Entry 7WQA (X-ray diffraction, 1.80 A resolution); this record covers chains A and B.

[Chain A]
Name: 3C-like proteinase
Organism: Severe acute respiratory syndrome coronavirus 2
Notes: EC 3.4.19.12, 3.4.22.-, 3.4.22.69, 2.7.7.48, 3.6.4.12, 3.6.4.13, 3.1.13.-, 3.1.-.-, 2.1.1.-
UniProtKB: P0DTD1 (R1AB_SARS2); residues 1-306 here correspond to UniProt positions 3264-3569 (UniProt number = residue number + 3263)
Sequence (307 residues; row label = number of the first residue in the row; numbering starts at 0):
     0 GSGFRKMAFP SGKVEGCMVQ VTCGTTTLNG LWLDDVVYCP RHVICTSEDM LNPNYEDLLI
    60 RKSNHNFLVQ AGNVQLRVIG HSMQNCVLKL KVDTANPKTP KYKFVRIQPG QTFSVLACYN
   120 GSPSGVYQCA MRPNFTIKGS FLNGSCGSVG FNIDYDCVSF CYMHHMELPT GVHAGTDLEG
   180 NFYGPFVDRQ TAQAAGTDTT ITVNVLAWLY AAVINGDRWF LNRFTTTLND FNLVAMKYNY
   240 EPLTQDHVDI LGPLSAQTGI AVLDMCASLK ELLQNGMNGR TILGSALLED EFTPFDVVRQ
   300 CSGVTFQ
Not modelled in the structure: 0-1, 302-306
Differences from the reference sequence: expression tag (0)
UniProt features mapped onto this chain:
  - active site: His41 (For 3CL-PRO activity), Cys145 (Nucleophile)
  - site: Gln306 (Cleavage)
  - cross-link (Glycyl lysine isopeptide (Lys-Gly)): Lys5 (interchain with G-Cter in ubiquitin), Lys90 (interchain with G-Cter in ubiquitin)

[Chain B]
Name: Z-VAD(OMe)-FMK
Sequence (5 residues; each row starts with the number of its first residue):
     1 XVAXX
Modified residues: PHQ (benzyl chlorocarbonate) at position 1; FL6 ((2S)-2-azanyl-4-methoxy-4-oxidanylidene-butanoic acid) at position 4; CF0 (fluoromethane) at position 5

[Chain A / chain B interface]
Contacting residue pairs (16; chain A residue first):
  His41(A) with Ala3(B)
  Met49(A) with Ala3(B), hydrophobic
  Cys145(A) with FL6_4(B); CF0_5(B)
  His164(A) with Ala3(B)
  Met165(A) with PHQ_1(B); Val2(B); Ala3(B)
  Glu166(A) with PHQ_1(B); Val2(B), hydrogen bond (backbone-backbone); FL6_4(B)
  Pro168(A) with PHQ_1(B)
  Arg188(A) with PHQ_1(B)
  Gln189(A) with PHQ_1(B)
  Thr190(A) with PHQ_1(B)
  Ala191(A) with PHQ_1(B)
Interface residues without a listed pair, chain A (14 interface residues in all): His163, Leu167, Gln192

[Overview]
14 residues of chain A face 5 of chain B across their interface, with 1 hydrogen bond. Its one hydrogen bond,
Glu166(A)-Val2(B), is backbone to backbone. Curated annotation (UniProt) lists active-site residues His41(A)
and Cys145(A) on chain A.
Here chain A is 3C-like proteinase (Severe acute respiratory syndrome coronavirus 2) and chain B is
Z-VAD(OMe)-FMK. Entry 7WQA (SARS-CoV-2 main protease in complex with Z-VAD-FMK) was determined by X-ray
diffraction.
